Entry 8ABF (electron microscopy, 2.30 A resolution); this record covers chains O and S of the 20 polymer chains in the assembly.

== Chain O ==
Molecule: YALI0A17468p
From: Yarrowia lipolytica
Reference sequence: Q6CGP7 (Q6CGP7_YARLI); numbering as in UniProt (aligned over 1-330)
Amino-acid sequence (330 residues; row label = number of the first residue in the row):
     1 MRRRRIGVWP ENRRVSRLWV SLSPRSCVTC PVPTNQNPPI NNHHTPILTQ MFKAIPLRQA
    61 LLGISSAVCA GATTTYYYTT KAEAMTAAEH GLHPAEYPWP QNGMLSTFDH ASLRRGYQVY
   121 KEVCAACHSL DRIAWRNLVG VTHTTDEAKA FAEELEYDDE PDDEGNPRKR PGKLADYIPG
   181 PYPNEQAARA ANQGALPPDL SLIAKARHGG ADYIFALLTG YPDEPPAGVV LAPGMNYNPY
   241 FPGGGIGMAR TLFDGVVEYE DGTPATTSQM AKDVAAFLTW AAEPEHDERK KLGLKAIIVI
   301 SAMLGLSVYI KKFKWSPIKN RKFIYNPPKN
Not modelled in the structure: 1-84, 329-330
Ion coordination: heme c Fe: His128, Met248
Small-molecule neighbours:
  - heme c (HEC): Val119, Val123, Cys124, Cys127, His128, Asn192, Ala195, Leu196, Pro197, Pro198, Leu200, Ile203, Arg207, Tyr213, Ile214, Leu217, Leu218, Phe241, Ile246, Gly247, Met248, Thr251, Leu252, Val274, Leu278
  - phosphatidylethanolamine (PTY): Leu292, Lys295, Ala296, Val299, Ile300

== Chain S ==
Molecule: Cytochrome b-c1 complex subunit 8
From: Yarrowia lipolytica
Reference sequence: Q6C387 (Q6C387_YARLI); residues 3-95 here correspond to UniProt positions 1-93 (UniProt number = residue number - 2)
Amino-acid sequence (93 residues; row label = number of the first residue in the row):
     3 MGGNGHYMGW WGHMGSPPQK GIAGYTISPF AARPFAGVVH AAIFNTFRRT KNQALFVILP
    63 VSFFYYVWTQ ASEKNEWLYT KAGRHELAKA LAE
Not modelled in the structure: 3-8, 94-95
Small-molecule neighbours: 1,2-diacyl-sn-glycero-3-phosphocholine (PC1): Gln55, Phe58, Val59, Val63

== How chain O and chain S interact ==
Contacting residue pairs - 32 pairs, chain O then chain S:
  Met85(O) with Tyr81(S)
  Thr86(O) with Tyr81(S)
  Tyr309(O) with Pro36(S), hydrophobic; Phe37(S), hydrophobic
  Lys312(O) with Pro36(S); Phe37(S)
  Phe313(O) with Pro31(S); Phe32(S), hydrophobic; Pro36(S)
  Ser316(O) with Pro31(S); Ala34(S)
  Pro317(O) with Thr28(S), hydrogen bond (backbone-side chain); Ile29(S); Pro31(S)
  Asn320(O) with Ala34(S)
  Arg321(O) with Tyr27(S); Thr28(S)
  Lys322(O) with Ala25(S); Gly26(S); Tyr27(S), hydrogen bond (backbone-backbone)
  Phe323(O) with Ile24(S), hydrophobic; Ala25(S); Gly26(S)
  Ile324(O) with Gly23(S); Ile24(S); Ala25(S), hydrogen bond (backbone-backbone); Tyr27(S), hydrophobic
  Tyr325(O) with Lys22(S); Gly23(S); Ile24(S), hydrophobic
  Asn326(O) with Gly23(S), hydrogen bond (backbone-backbone)
  Pro328(O) with Lys22(S)
Other interface residues (no listed pair), chain O (16 interface residues in all): Val308
Other interface residues (no listed pair), chain S (15 interface residues in all): Ser30

== Overview ==
Chain O and chain S form an interface of 16 and 15 residues respectively, with 4 hydrogen bonds. Among the
polar pairs are Pro317(O)-Thr28(S), Lys322(O)-Tyr27(S) and Ile324(O)-Ala25(S). Ligands of chain O:
phosphatidylethanolamine and heme c. Chain S binds 1,2-diacyl-sn-glycero-3-phosphocholine.
Chain O is YALI0A17468p and chain S is Cytochrome b-c1 complex subunit 8, both from Yarrowia lipolytica; the
structure, Complex III2 from Yarrowia lipolytica, oxidised with ferricyanide, int-position, was determined by
electron microscopy (same publication as 8AB6, 8AB7, 8AB8, 8AB9, 8ABA, 8ABB and 11 further entries).
